PDB entry 4FFV | X-ray diffraction, 2.40 A resolution | chains C and D of the 6 polymer chains in the assembly

== Chain C ==
Protein: 11A19 Fab light chain
From: Mus musculus
Notes: antibody fragment or engineered binder
Chain sequence (210 residues; row label = number of the first residue in the row):
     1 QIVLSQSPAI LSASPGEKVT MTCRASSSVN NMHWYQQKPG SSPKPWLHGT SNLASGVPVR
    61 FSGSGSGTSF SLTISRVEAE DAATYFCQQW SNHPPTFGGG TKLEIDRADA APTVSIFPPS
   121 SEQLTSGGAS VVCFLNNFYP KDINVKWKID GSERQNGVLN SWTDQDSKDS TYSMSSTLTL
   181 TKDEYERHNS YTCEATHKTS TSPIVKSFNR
Not modelled in the structure: 154-156
Disulfides: Cys-23/Cys-87, Cys-133/Cys-193

== Chain D ==
Protein: 11A19 Fab heavy chain
From: Mus musculus
Notes: antibody fragment or engineered binder
Chain sequence (217 residues; numbered 1 to 217; the number before each row is that of its first residue):
     1 EFQLQQSGPE LVKPGASVKI SCKASGYSFT DYNINWMKQS NGKSLEWIGV VIPKYGTTNY
    61 NQKFQGKATL TVDQSSSTAY IQLNSLTSED SAVYYCTRFR DVFFDVWGTG TTVTVSSAKT
   121 TAPSVYPLAP VCGGTTGSSV TLGCLVKGYF PEPVTLTWNS GSLSSGVHTF PALLQSGLYT
   181 LSSSVTVTSN TWPSQTITCN VAHPASSTKV DKKIVPR
Not modelled in the structure: 131-138
Disulfides: Cys-22/Cys-96, Cys-144/Cys-199

== Chain C / chain D interface ==
Contacting residue pairs (65):
  Gln-1(C) / Asn-61(D)
  His-33(C) / Val-102(D)
  His-33(C) / Phe-103(D)
  Tyr-35(C) / Phe-103(D)
  Tyr-35(C) / Phe-104(D)  hydrogen bond (side chain-backbone)
  Tyr-35(C) / Trp-107(D)
  Gln-37(C) / Gln-39(D)  hydrogen bond
  Gln-37(C) / Tyr-95(D)  hydrogen bond
  Ser-42(C) / Tyr-95(D)
  Ser-42(C) / Gly-108(D)  hydrogen bond (side chain-backbone)
  Pro-43(C) / Tyr-95(D)
  Pro-43(C) / Trp-107(D)
  Pro-45(C) / Phe-103(D)  hydrophobic
  Pro-45(C) / Phe-104(D)
  Pro-45(C) / Asp-105(D)
  Pro-45(C) / Trp-107(D)
  His-48(C) / Val-102(D)
  His-48(C) / Phe-103(D)
  Phe-86(C) / Leu-45(D)  hydrophobic
  Gln-88(C) / Phe-104(D)
  Trp-90(C) / Asn-35(D)
  Trp-90(C) / Phe-99(D)  hydrophobic
  Trp-90(C) / Phe-104(D)  hydrophobic
  His-93(C) / Trp-47(D)
  His-93(C) / Asn-59(D)  hydrogen bond
  Pro-94(C) / Trp-47(D)  hydrophobic
  Pro-95(C) / Trp-47(D)  hydrophobic
  Phe-97(C) / Ser-44(D)
  Phe-97(C) / Leu-45(D)  hydrophobic
  Gly-98(C) / Ser-44(D)
  Gly-99(C) / Ser-44(D)
  Ser-115(C) / Thr-141(D)
  Phe-117(C) / Leu-128(D)
  Phe-117(C) / Ala-129(D)
  Phe-117(C) / Thr-141(D)
  Phe-117(C) / Leu-142(D)
  Phe-117(C) / Gly-143(D)
  Pro-118(C) / Arg-217(D)  hydrogen bond (backbone-side chain)
  Pro-119(C) / Arg-217(D)
  Ser-120(C) / Tyr-126(D)
  Ser-120(C) / Pro-127(D)
  Ser-120(C) / Arg-217(D)
  Glu-122(C) / Tyr-126(D)
  Gln-123(C) / Tyr-126(D)
  Gln-123(C) / Lys-147(D)
  Ser-126(C) / Tyr-126(D)
  Val-132(C) / Leu-128(D)  hydrophobic
  Phe-134(C) / Phe-170(D)  hydrophobic
  Phe-134(C) / Ser-182(D)
  Phe-134(C) / Ser-183(D)
  Phe-134(C) / Ser-184(D)
  Asn-136(C) / His-168(D)
  Asn-136(C) / Ser-184(D)  hydrogen bond
  Asn-136(C) / Thr-186(D)  hydrogen bond
  Asn-137(C) / His-168(D)
  Leu-159(C) / Leu-173(D)  hydrophobic
  Ser-161(C) / Phe-170(D)
  Ser-161(C) / Pro-171(D)  hydrogen bond (side chain-backbone)
  Trp-162(C) / Pro-171(D)
  Thr-163(C) / Phe-170(D)
  Ser-173(C) / His-168(D)
  Ser-173(C) / Phe-170(D)
  Met-174(C) / Phe-170(D)
  Ser-175(C) / Phe-170(D)
  Ser-175(C) / Ser-182(D)  hydrogen bond
Also at the interface, not in a pair above, chain C (45 interface residues in all): Ser-41, Trp-46, Leu-47, Gly-49, Ala-54, Ser-130, Asn-160, Asp-166, Tyr-172
Also at the interface, not in a pair above, chain D (41 interface residues in all): Met-37, Glu-46, Thr-109, Pro-130, Leu-145, Gly-166, Gln-175, Thr-180, Lys-212

== In short ==
The interface between chain C and chain D involves 45 residues on one side and 41 on the other, with 10
hydrogen bonds. Among the polar pairs are Tyr-35(C)/Phe-104(D), Gln-37(C)/Gln-39(D) and Gln-37(C)/Tyr-95(D).
Chain C is 11A19 Fab light chain and chain D is 11A19 Fab heavy chain, both from Mus musculus; the structure,
Crystal Structure of Dipeptidyl Peptidase IV (DPP4, DPP-IV, CD26) in Complex with 11A19 Fab, was determined by
X-ray diffraction.
